PDB entry 9E1J | X-ray diffraction, 2.60 A resolution | chains A and B

# Chain A
Name: Sulfhydrogenase 1 subunit delta
Organism: Pyrococcus furiosus
Notes: EC 1.12.1.3
UniProt: E7FHU4 (HYD1D_PYRFU); residues 1-256 here correspond to UniProt positions 2-257 (UniProt number = residue number + 1)
Chain sequence (256 residues; each row starts with the number of its first residue):
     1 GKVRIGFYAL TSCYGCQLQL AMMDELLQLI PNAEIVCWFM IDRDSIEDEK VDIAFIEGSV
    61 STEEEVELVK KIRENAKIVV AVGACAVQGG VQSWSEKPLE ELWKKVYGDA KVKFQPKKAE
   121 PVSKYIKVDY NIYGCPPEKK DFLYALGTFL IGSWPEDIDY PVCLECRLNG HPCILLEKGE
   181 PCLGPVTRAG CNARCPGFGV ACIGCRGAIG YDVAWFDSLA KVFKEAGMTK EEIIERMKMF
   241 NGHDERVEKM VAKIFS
Construct notes: conflict A226 (Lys227 in E7FHU4), A252 (Glu253 in E7FHU4)
Metal / ion sites: 4Fe-4S cluster Fe site 1: C13, C16, C85, C135; 4Fe-4S cluster Fe site 2: C163, C166, C173, C182; 4Fe-4S cluster Fe site 3: C191, C195, C202, C205
Residues lining bound ligands:
  - 4Fe-4S cluster (SF4), molecule 1: S12, C13, Y14, G15, C16, E57, G83, A84, C85, G134, C135, P136
  - 4Fe-4S cluster (SF4), molecule 2: V162, T187, C191, R194, C195, P196, C202, I203, G204, C205, R206
  - 4Fe-4S cluster (SF4), molecule 3: V162, C163, C166, R167, P172, C173, I174, L175, C182, G184, P185, P196, F216

# Chain B
Name: Sulfhydrogenase 1 subunit alpha
Organism: Pyrococcus furiosus
Notes: EC 1.12.1.3
UniProt: E7FI44 (HYD1A_PYRFU); numbering as in UniProt (aligned over 6-424)
Chain sequence (419 residues; each row starts with the number of its first residue):
     6 LPITIDHIAR VEGKGGVEII IGDDGVKEVK LNIIEGPRFF EAITIGKKLE EALAIYPRIC
    66 SFCSAAHKLT ALEAAEKAVG FVPREEIQAL REVLYIGDMI ESHALHLYLL VLPDYRGYSS
   126 PLKMVNEYKR EIEIALKLKN LGTWMMDILG SRAIHQENAV LGGFGKLPEK SVLEKMKAEL
   186 REALPLAEYT FELFAKLEQY SEVEGPITHL AVKPRGDAYG IYGDYIKASD GEEFPSEKYR
   246 DYIKEFVVEH SFAKHSHYKG RPFMVGAISR VINNADLLYG KAKELYEANK DLLKGTNPFA
   306 NNLAQALEIV YFIERAIDLL DEALAKWPIK PRDEVEIKDG FGVSTTEAPR GILVYALKVE
   366 NGRVSYADII TPTAFNLAMM EEHVRMMAEK HYNDDPERLK ILAEMVVRAY DPCISCSVH
Curated features (UniProtKB/Swiss-Prot):
  - binding site (Ni(2+)): C65, C68, C418, C421
  - binding site (Fe cation): C68, C421
Metal / ion sites: Ni2+: C65, C68, C418, C421; carbonmonoxide-(dicyano) iron Fe: C68, C421
Residues lining bound ligands:
  - carbonmonoxide-(dicyano) iron (FCO): C65, C68, H72, A353, P354, R355, L358, T376, P377, T378, C418, C421
  - 4Fe-4S cluster (SF4): R63, I159, H160

# How chain A and chain B interact
Residue-residue contacts (114):
  A9(A) - K19(B)
  L10(A) - K19(B)
  L10(A) - E40(B)
  T11(A) - E40(B)
  T11(A) - G41(B)
  T11(A) - R43(B)
  S12(A) - E40(B)  hydrogen bond (backbone-side chain)
  S12(A) - R43(B)
  S12(A) - S420(B)  hydrogen bond (backbone-side chain)
  C13(A) - E17(B)
  C13(A) - R43(B)
  C13(A) - R63(B)
  C13(A) - I64(B)
  C13(A) - C65(B)
  C13(A) - S66(B)  hydrogen bond (backbone-side chain)
  C13(A) - H160(B)
  Y14(A) - V16(B)
  Y14(A) - E17(B)
  Y14(A) - G18(B)  hydrogen bond (side chain-backbone)
  Y14(A) - K19(B)
  Y14(A) - S66(B)
  G15(A) - S66(B)
  G15(A) - I159(B)
  L18(A) - L110(B)  hydrophobic
  M22(A) - E106(B)
  M22(A) - K144(B)
  D24(A) - L141(B)
  D24(A) - K144(B)
  D24(A) - N145(B)  hydrogen bond
  L27(A) - L127(B)
  F39(A) - H12(B)
  F39(A) - A14(B)
  F39(A) - R15(B)  hydrogen bond (backbone-backbone)
  M40(A) - R15(B)
  M40(A) - L115(B)
  I41(A) - R15(B)
  I41(A) - S124(B)
  I41(A) - S125(B)  hydrogen bond (backbone-side chain)
  I41(A) - P126(B)
  D42(A) - A14(B)
  D42(A) - S124(B)  hydrogen bond
  D42(A) - S125(B)
  R43(A) - A14(B)
  R43(A) - R15(B)
  R43(A) - S124(B)  hydrogen bond (backbone-backbone)
  R43(A) - E402(B)
  R43(A) - I406(B)
  R43(A) - E409(B)  salt bridge
  D44(A) - S124(B)
  E47(A) - H12(B)  salt bridge
  T62(A) - G41(B)
  E65(A) - K19(B)  salt bridge
  V91(A) - I48(B)
  V91(A) - I60(B)  hydrophobic
  V91(A) - R63(B)
  Q92(A) - R43(B)
  W94(A) - K52(B)  hydrogen bond (backbone-side chain)
  W94(A) - E56(B)
  W94(A) - I60(B)
  S95(A) - I48(B)
  L99(A) - F44(B)  hydrophobic
  L102(A) - F44(B)  hydrophobic
  L102(A) - A47(B)  hydrophobic
  L102(A) - I48(B)  hydrophobic
  W103(A) - P42(B)  hydrophobic
  W103(A) - F44(B)  hydrophobic
  W103(A) - F257(B)  hydrophobic
  V106(A) - E46(B)
  V106(A) - A47(B)  hydrophobic
  V106(A) - K259(B)  hydrogen bond (backbone-side chain)
  Y107(A) - P42(B)
  Y107(A) - F44(B)  hydrophobic
  Y107(A) - V252(B)  hydrophobic
  Y107(A) - F257(B)  hydrogen bond (side chain-backbone)
  Y107(A) - V423(B)
  A110(A) - V252(B)  hydrophobic
  K111(A) - V252(B)
  V112(A) - V252(B)  hydrophobic
  V112(A) - V253(B)
  V112(A) - E254(B)
  V112(A) - S256(B)
  V112(A) - F257(B)  hydrophobic
  K113(A) - E254(B)  hydrogen bond (backbone-backbone)
  F114(A) - I38(B)
  F114(A) - H255(B)
  F114(A) - S256(B)
  F114(A) - F257(B)  hydrophobic
  P116(A) - P42(B)
  P116(A) - F257(B)  hydrophobic
  C135(A) - R63(B)  hydrogen bond (backbone-side chain)
  C135(A) - R157(B)  hydrogen bond (backbone-side chain)
  C135(A) - H160(B)
  P136(A) - R157(B)
  P136(A) - I159(B)
  P136(A) - H160(B)
  E180(A) - R337(B)  salt bridge
  R194(A) - S156(B)  hydrogen bond (side chain-backbone)
  R194(A) - R157(B)
  C195(A) - E162(B)
  F198(A) - D152(B)
  F198(A) - I153(B)
  F198(A) - S156(B)
  F198(A) - N163(B)
  F198(A) - G170(B)
  F198(A) - K171(B)  hydrogen bond (backbone-backbone)
  V200(A) - E162(B)
  I203(A) - E162(B)
  C205(A) - R157(B)  hydrogen bond
  E232(A) - K53(B)  salt bridge
  E235(A) - E56(B)
  R236(A) - E56(B)  salt bridge
  M239(A) - E56(B)
  M239(A) - I60(B)  hydrophobic
  F240(A) - R63(B)
Also at the interface, not in a pair above, chain A (59 interface residues in all): Q19, L26, S61, E64, L68, E96, K105, Q115, G197, G199
Also at the interface, not in a pair above, chain B (72 interface residues in all): N37, I39, F45, I50, E55, A59, F67, K128, V130, T148, A158, R368, S370, K405, R413

# Summary
Chain A and chain B form an interface of 59 and 72 residues respectively; the contacts include 18 hydrogen
bonds and 6 salt bridges. Polar contacts include R43(A)-E409(B), E47(A)-H12(B) and E65(A)-K19(B). One 4Fe-4S
cluster molecule is bound between chain A and chain B.
Here chain A is Sulfhydrogenase 1 subunit delta and chain B is Sulfhydrogenase 1 subunit alpha, both from
Pyrococcus furiosus. Entry 9E1J (Alpha-Delta heterodimeric form of soluble hydrogenase I from Pyrococcus
furiosus. Data processed and model refined in ...) was determined by X-ray diffraction together with 9E15,
9NEZ and 9NF0 from the same study.
